Entry 7PEV (electron microscopy, 6.00 A resolution (low resolution: residue-level contacts below are approximate; hydrogen-bond / salt-bridge calls are withheld)); this record covers chains A and I of the 18 polymer chains in the assembly.

== Chain A ==
Protein: Histone H3.2
Source organism: Homo sapiens
UniProtKB: Q71DI3 (H32_HUMAN); residues 0-135 here correspond to UniProt positions 1-136 (UniProt number = residue number + 1)
Chain sequence (136 residues; row label = number of the first residue in the row; numbering starts at 0):
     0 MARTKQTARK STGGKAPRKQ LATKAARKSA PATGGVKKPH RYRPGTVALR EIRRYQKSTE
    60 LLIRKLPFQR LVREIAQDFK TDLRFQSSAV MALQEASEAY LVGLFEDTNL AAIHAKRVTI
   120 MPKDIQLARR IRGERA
Unresolved in the structure: 0-36, 134-135
Differences from the reference sequence: engineered mutation Ala-110 (Cys111 in Q71DI3)
Curated features (UniProtKB/Swiss-Prot):
  - modified residue: Arg-2 (Asymmetric dimethylarginine), Thr-3 (Phosphothreonine), Lys-4 (Allysine), Gln-5 (5-glutamyl dopamine), Thr-6 (Phosphothreonine), Arg-8 (Citrulline), Lys-9 (N6,N6,N6-trimethyllysine), Ser-10 (ADP-ribosylserine), Thr-11 (Phosphothreonine), Lys-14 (N6-(2-hydroxyisobutyryl)lysine), Arg-17 (Asymmetric dimethylarginine), Lys-18 (N6-(2-hydroxyisobutyryl)lysine), Lys-23 (N6-(2-hydroxyisobutyryl)lysine), Arg-26 (Citrulline), Lys-27 (N6,N6,N6-trimethyllysine), Ser-28 (ADP-ribosylserine), Lys-36 (N6,N6,N6-trimethyllysine), Lys-37 (N6-methyllysine), Tyr-41 (Phosphotyrosine), Lys-56 (N6,N6,N6-trimethyllysine) and 8 more in UniProt
  - lipidation: Lys-18 (N6-decanoyllysine)

== Chain I ==
Molecule: 702-nt DNA strand
Source organism: Homo sapiens
Sequence (702 nucleotides; each row starts with the number of its first residue):
     1 ATCCCGGATC CCCTGGAGAA TCCCGGTGCC GAGGCCGCTC AATTGGTCGT AGACAGCTCT
    61 AGCACCGCTT AAACGCACGT ACGCGCTGTC CCCCGCGTTT TAACCGCCAA GGGGATTACT
   121 CCCTAGTCTC CAGGCACGTG TCACATATAT ACATCCTGTT CCAGTGCCGG ACCCGAGCAT
   181 CCGGATCCCC TGGAGAATCC CGGTGCCGAG GCCGCTCAAT TGGTCGTAGA CAGCTCTAGC
   241 ACCGCTTAAA CGCACGTACG CGCTGTCCCC CGCGTTTTAA CCGCCAAGGG GATTACTCCC
   301 TAGTCTCCAG GCACGTGTCA CATATATACA TCCTGTTCCA GTGCCGGACC CGAGCATCCG
   361 GATCCCCTGG AGAATCCCGG TGCCGAGGCC GCTCAATTGG TCGTAGACAG CTCTAGCACC
   421 GCTTAAACGC ACGTACGCGC TGTCCCCCGC GTTTTAACCG CCAAGGGGAT TACTCCCTAG
   481 TCTCCAGGCA CGTGTCACAT ATATACATCC TGTTCCAGTG CCGGACCCGA GCATCCGGAT
   541 CCCCTGGAGA ATCCCGGTGC CGAGGCCGCT CAATTGGTCG TAGACAGCTC TAGCACCGCT
   601 TAAACGCACG TACGCGCTGT CCCCCGCGTT TTAACCGCCA AGGGGATTAC TCCCTAGTCT
   661 CCAGGCACGT GTCACATATA TACATCCTGT TCCAGTGCCG AT
Unresolved in the structure: 1-2, 179-351, 523-702

== Chain A / chain I interface ==
Contacting residue pairs - 20 pairs, chain A then chain I:
  Lys-37(A) / DT157(I)
  Tyr-41(A) / DC155(I)
  Arg-42(A) / DA81(I)
  Arg-42(A) / DC156(I)
  Pro-43(A) / DA81(I)
  Thr-45(A) / DC156(I)
  Arg-63(A) / DA72(I)
  Arg-63(A) / DA73(I)
  Arg-72(A) / DC63(I)
  Arg-83(A) / DC63(I)
  Phe-84(A) / DG62(I)
  Phe-84(A) / DC63(I)
  Gln-85(A) / DG62(I)
  Ser-86(A) / DG62(I)
  Arg-116(A) / DG83(I)
  Val-117(A) / DC82(I)
  Val-117(A) / DG83(I)
  Thr-118(A) / DC82(I)
  Thr-118(A) / DG83(I)
  Met-120(A) / DC84(I)
Other interface residues (no listed pair), chain A (19 interface residues in all): His-39, Arg-40, Lys-115, Lys-122
Other interface residues (no listed pair), chain I (13 interface residues in all): DA77, DT80

== Summary ==
19 residues of chain A and 13 residues of chain I are in contact.
Chain A is Histone H3.2 and chain I is a 702-nt DNA strand, both from Homo sapiens; the structure, Nucleosome
stack of the 4x177 nucleosome array containing H1, was determined by electron microscopy, deposited together
with 7PET, 7PEU, 7PEW, 7PEX, 7PEY, 7PEZ and 16 further entries.
